PDB entry 1NNA | X-ray diffraction, 2.50 A resolution | chain A

# Chain A
Name: Neuraminidase
Source organism: Influenza A virus
Notes: EC 3.2.1.18
Reference sequence: P03472 (NRAM_IATRA); residue numbers follow UniProt; this construct covers 84-470
Sequence (387 residues; numbered 84 to 470; the number before each row is that of its first residue):
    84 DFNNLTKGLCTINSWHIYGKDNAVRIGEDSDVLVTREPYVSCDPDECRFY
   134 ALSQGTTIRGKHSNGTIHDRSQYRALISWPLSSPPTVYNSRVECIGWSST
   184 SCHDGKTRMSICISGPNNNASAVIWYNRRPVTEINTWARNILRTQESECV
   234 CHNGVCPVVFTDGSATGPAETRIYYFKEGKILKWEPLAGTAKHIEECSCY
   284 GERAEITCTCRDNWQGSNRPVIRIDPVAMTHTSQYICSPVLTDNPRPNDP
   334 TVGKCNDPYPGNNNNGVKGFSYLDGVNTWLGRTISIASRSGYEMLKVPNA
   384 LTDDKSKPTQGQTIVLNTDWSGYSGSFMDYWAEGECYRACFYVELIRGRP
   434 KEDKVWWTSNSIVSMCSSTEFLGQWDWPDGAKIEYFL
Disulfide bonds: Cys93-Cys419, Cys125-Cys130, Cys177-Cys195, Cys185-Cys232, Cys234-Cys239, Cys280-Cys293, Cys282-Cys291, Cys320-Cys338, Cys423-Cys449
Bound ions: Ca2+: Asp295, Gly299, Asp326, Asn348
Curated features (UniProtKB/Swiss-Prot):
  - active site: Asp152 (Proton donor/acceptor), Tyr406 (Nucleophile)
  - binding site (substrate): Arg119, Arg153, Glu278, Glu279, Arg294, Arg372
  - binding site (Ca(2+)): Asp295, Gly299, Asp326, Asn348
  - glycosylation (N-linked (GlcNAc...) asparagine): Asn87, Asn147, Asn202

# Summary
Asp295, Gly299, Asp326 and Asn348 coordinate Ca2+. Curated annotation (UniProt) lists active-site residues
Asp152 and Tyr406, 6 substrate-binding residues and 4 Ca2+-binding residues.
Chain A is Neuraminidase (Influenza A virus); the structure, Three-dimensional structure of influenza A N9
neuraminidase and its complex with the inhibitor 2-deoxy 2,3-dehydro-N-acetyl neuraminic ..., was determined
by X-ray diffraction, deposited together with 1NNB.
